PDB entry 7ONU | electron microscopy, 3.00 A resolution | chains E and T of the 7 polymer chains in the assembly

Chain E:
Protein: Mitochondrial ribonuclease P catalytic subunit
Organism: Homo sapiens
Notes: EC 3.1.26.5
Reference sequence: O15091 (MRPP3_HUMAN); numbering as in UniProt (aligned over 46-583)
Sequence (541 residues; each row starts with the number of its first residue):
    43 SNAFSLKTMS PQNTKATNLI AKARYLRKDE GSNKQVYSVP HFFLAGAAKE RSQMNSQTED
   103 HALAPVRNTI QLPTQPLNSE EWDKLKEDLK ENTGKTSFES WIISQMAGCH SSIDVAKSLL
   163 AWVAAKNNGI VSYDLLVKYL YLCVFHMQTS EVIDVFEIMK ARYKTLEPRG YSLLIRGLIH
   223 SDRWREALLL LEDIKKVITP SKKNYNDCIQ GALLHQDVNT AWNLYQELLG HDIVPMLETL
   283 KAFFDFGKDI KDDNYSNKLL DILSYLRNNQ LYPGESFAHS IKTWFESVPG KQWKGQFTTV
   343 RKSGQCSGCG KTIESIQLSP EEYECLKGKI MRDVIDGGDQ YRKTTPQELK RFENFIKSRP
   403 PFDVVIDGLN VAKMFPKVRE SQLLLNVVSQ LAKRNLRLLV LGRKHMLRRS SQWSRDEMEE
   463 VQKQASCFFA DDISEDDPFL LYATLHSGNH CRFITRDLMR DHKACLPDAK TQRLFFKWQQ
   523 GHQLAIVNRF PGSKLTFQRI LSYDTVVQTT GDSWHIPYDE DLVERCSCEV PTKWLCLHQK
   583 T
Not modelled in the structure: 43-114, 582-583
Differences from the reference sequence: expression tag (43-45)
Bound ions: Zn2+: Cys348, Cys351, His557, Cys578; Mg2+: Asp479, Asp499 (shared with G1(T) of chain T)
Reported in the primary citation:
  - binding site for Mitochondrial Precursor tRNA-Tyr (chain T): Tyr183, Lys415, Arg445, Arg502
  - conformationally variable residues (domain motion, loop rearrangement, side-chain flip): Arg445, Asp478, Arg498, Asp499, Tyr560 to Lys575
  - catalytic residues: Asp409, Asp478, Asp479, Asp499
  - Mg2+ coordination: Asp499

Chain T:
Molecule: Mitochondrial Precursor tRNA-Tyr
Organism: Homo sapiens
Sequence (128 nucleotides; numbered -37 to 90; the number before each row is that of its first residue; numbers below 1 keep their minus sign (G-37 is residue -37)):
   -37 GAGAAUAGUC AACGGUCGGC GAACAUCAGU GGGGGUGAGG UAAAAUGGCU GAGUGAAGCA
    23 UUGGACUGUA AAUCUAAAGA CAGGGGUUAG GCCUCUUUUU ACCAGCUCCG AGGUGAUUUU
    83 CAAGCUCG
Not modelled in the structure: -37 to -2, 16-17, 67-90
Bound ions: Mg2+: G1 (shared with Asp479(E), Asp499(E) of chain E)

How chain E and chain T interact:
Contacting residue pairs (28; chain E residue first):
  Gly150(E) - A51(T)  base contact
  Lys180(E) - A51(T)  hydrogen bond to the sugar
  Tyr183(E) - A51(T)  hydrogen bond to the sugar
  Arg211(E) - A51(T)  hydrogen bond to the phosphate
  Arg211(E) - G52(T)  salt bridge to the phosphate
  Arg218(E) - A51(T)  salt bridge to the phosphate
  Ser243(E) - U49(T)  phosphate contact
  Lys244(E) - U49(T)  phosphate contact
  Lys245(E) - U50(T)  salt bridge to the phosphate
  Leu411(E) - A0(T)  sugar contact
  Asn412(E) - A0(T)  hydrogen bond to the sugar
  Asn412(E) - G1(T)  sugar contact
  Lys415(E) - G-1(T)  sugar contact
  Lys415(E) - A0(T)  base contact
  Pro418(E) - A66(T)  base contact
  Arg445(E) - G-1(T)  hydrogen bond to the sugar
  His447(E) - G-1(T)  stacking on the base
  Arg450(E) - G-1(T)  hydrogen bond to the base
  Asp474(E) - G-1(T)  base contact
  Asp479(E) - G1(T)  phosphate contact
  Arg498(E) - G1(T)  sugar contact
  Asp499(E) - G1(T)  phosphate contact
  Asp499(E) - G2(T)  phosphate contact
  Leu500(E) - G2(T)  hydrogen bond to the phosphate
  Arg502(E) - G2(T)  salt bridge to the phosphate
  Arg502(E) - U3(T)  salt bridge to the phosphate
  Arg502(E) - U58(T)  phosphate contact
  Asp503(E) - U59(T)  phosphate contact
Also at the interface, not in a pair above, chain E (26 interface residues in all): Ala149, Ile475, Glu477, Ala506

Summary:
26 residues of chain E and 12 residues of chain T are in contact; the contacts include 7 hydrogen bonds, 5
salt bridges and 1 aromatic stacking contact. Polar contacts include Arg450(E)-G-1(T), Lys180(E)-A51(T) and
Tyr183(E)-A51(T). From the paper: catalytic residues Asp409(E), Asp478(E) and Asp479(E) among others; a
binding site for Mitochondrial Precursor tRNA-Tyr (chain T) at Tyr183(E), Lys415(E) and Arg445(E) among
others.
Here chain E is Mitochondrial ribonuclease P catalytic subunit and chain T is Mitochondrial Precursor
tRNA-Tyr, both from Homo sapiens. Entry 7ONU (Structure of human mitochondrial RNase P in complex with
mitochondrial pre-tRNA-Tyr) was determined by electron microscopy.
